Entry 2OLZ (X-ray diffraction, 1.70 A resolution); this record covers chains D and H of the 12 polymer chains in the assembly.

# Chain D (and H)
Name: Insulin B
Source organism: Homo sapiens
Notes: chain H of this document is another copy of the same molecule, construct and numbering; everything in this record applies to it too
UniProtKB: P01308 (INS_HUMAN); residues 1-30 here correspond to UniProt positions 25-54 (UniProt number = residue number + 24)
Amino-acid sequence (30 residues; numbered 1 to 30; the number before each row is that of its first residue):
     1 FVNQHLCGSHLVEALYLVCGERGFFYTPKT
Not modelled in the structure: 30
Metal / ion sites: Zn2+: H10 (together with thiocyanate ion) (shared with 1 residue of chain B; 1 residue of chain F)
Ligand contacts:
  - resorcinol (RCO), molecule 1: V2, H5, L6
  - resorcinol (RCO), molecule 2: C7, H10, L11, A14

# How chain D and chain H interact
Residue-residue contacts (34):
  Q4(D) with Y16(H)
  H5(D) with Y16(H), hydrogen bond (backbone-side chain); L17(H)
  G8(D) with Y16(H)
  S9(D) with E13(H), hydrogen bond; Y16(H)
  V12(D) with V12(H); Y16(H), hydrophobic; F24(H), hydrophobic
  E13(D) with S9(H); V12(H); E13(H)
  Y16(D) with Q4(H); H5(H), hydrogen bond (side chain-backbone); G8(H); S9(H); V12(H), hydrophobic; Y26(H), hydrophobic
  L17(D) with H5(H)
  E21(D) with P28(H); K29(H)
  G23(D) with Y26(H); P28(H)
  F24(D) with V12(H), hydrophobic; F24(H), hydrophobic; F25(H); Y26(H), hydrogen bond (backbone-backbone)
  F25(D) with F24(H); F25(H), hydrophobic
  Y26(D) with Y16(H); G23(H); F24(H), hydrogen bond (backbone-backbone)
  P28(D) with E21(H); G23(H)
Interface residues without a listed pair, chain D (16 interface residues in all): G20, R22
Interface residues without a listed pair, chain H (18 interface residues in all): G20, R22, T27

# Summary
16 residues of chain D face 18 of chain H across their interface; the contacts include 5 hydrogen bonds. Polar
contacts include H5(D)-Y16(H), S9(D)-E13(H) and F24(D)-Y26(H). Chain D binds resorcinol.
Both chains are Insulin B (Homo sapiens). Entry 2OLZ (Structure of human insulin in presence of thiocyanate at
pH 7.0) was determined by X-ray diffraction together with 2OLY, 2OM0 and 2OM1 from the same study.
